Entry 9CVT (electron microscopy, 4.41 A resolution (low resolution: residue-level contacts below are approximate; hydrogen-bond / salt-bridge calls are withheld)); this record covers chains C and I of the 6 polymer chains in the assembly.

[Chain C]
Name: Histone doublet H4-H3
UniProtKB: A0A097I2D0 (H4H3_MELV); residue numbers follow UniProt; this construct covers 1-216
Amino-acid sequence (216 residues; numbered 1 to 216; the number before each row is that of its first residue):
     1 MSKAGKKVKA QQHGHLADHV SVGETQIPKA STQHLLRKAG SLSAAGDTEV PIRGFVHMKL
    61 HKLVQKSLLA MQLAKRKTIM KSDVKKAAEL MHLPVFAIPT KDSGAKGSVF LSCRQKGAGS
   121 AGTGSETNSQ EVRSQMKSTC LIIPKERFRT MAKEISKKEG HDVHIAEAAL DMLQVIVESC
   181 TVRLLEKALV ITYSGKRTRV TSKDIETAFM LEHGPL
Not modelled in the structure: 1-14, 101-130

[Chain I]
Molecule: Widom 601 Strand 1
From: synthetic construct
Sequence (147 nucleotides; numbered -73 to 73; the number before each row is that of its first residue; numbers below 1 keep their minus sign (DA-73 is residue -73)):
   -73 ATCTGAGAAT CCGGTGCCGA GGCCGCTCAA TTGGTCGTAG ACAGCTCTAG CACCGCTTAA
   -13 ACGCACGTAC GCGCTGTCCC CCGCGTTTTA ACCGCCAAGG GGATTACTCC CTAGTCTCCA
    47 GGCACGTGTC AGATATATAC ATCCGAT
Not modelled in the structure: -73 to -43, 49-73

[Chain C / chain I interface]
Residue-residue contacts - 19 pairs, chain C then chain I:
  Arg37(C) - DG9(I)
  Ser43(C) - DC7(I)
  Ser43(C) - DC8(I)
  Ala44(C) - DC7(I)
  Ala44(C) - DC8(I)
  Ala45(C) - DC7(I)
  Gly46(C) - DC7(I)
  Arg76(C) - DG28(I)
  Arg76(C) - DA29(I)
  Lys77(C) - DG28(I)
  Thr78(C) - DG28(I)
  Met80(C) - DA29(I)
  Glu131(C) - DG9(I)
  Pro144(C) - DA17(I)
  Pro144(C) - DC18(I)
  Lys145(C) - DC18(I)
  Glu146(C) - DA17(I)
  Glu146(C) - DC18(I)
  Arg147(C) - DA17(I)
Interface residues without a listed pair, chain C (15 interface residues in all): Leu42
Interface residues without a listed pair, chain I (8 interface residues in all): DC10

[In short]
The interface between chain C and chain I involves 15 residues on one side and 8 on the other.
Here chain C is Histone doublet H4-H3 and chain I is Widom 601 Strand 1 (synthetic construct). Entry 9CVT
(Melbournevirus Mini variant Nucleosome) was determined by electron microscopy.
